Entry 9DRT (X-ray diffraction, 2.51 A resolution); this record covers chains A and B of the 6 polymer chains in the assembly.

Chain A:
Molecule: Phenylalanine--tRNA ligase alpha subunit
Organism: Mycobacterium tuberculosis H37Rv
Notes: EC 6.1.1.20
UniProt: P9WFU3 (SYFA_MYCTU); residues 1-341 here = UniProt positions 1-341
Amino-acid sequence (342 residues; numbered 0 to 341; the number before each row is that of its first residue; numbering starts at 0):
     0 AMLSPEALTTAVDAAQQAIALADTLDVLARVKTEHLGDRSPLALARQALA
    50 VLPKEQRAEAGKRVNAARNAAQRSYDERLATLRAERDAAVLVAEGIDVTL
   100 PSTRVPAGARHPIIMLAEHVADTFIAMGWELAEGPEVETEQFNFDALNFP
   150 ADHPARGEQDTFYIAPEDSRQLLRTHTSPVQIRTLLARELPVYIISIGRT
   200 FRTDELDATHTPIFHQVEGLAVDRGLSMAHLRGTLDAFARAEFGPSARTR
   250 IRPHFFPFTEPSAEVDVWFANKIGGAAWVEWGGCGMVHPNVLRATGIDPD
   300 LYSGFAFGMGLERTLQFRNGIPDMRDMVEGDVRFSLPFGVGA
Sequence notes: expression tag (0)
Swiss-Prot annotation at these positions:
  - binding site (Mg(2+)): Glu259
Ion coordination: Mg2+ site 1: Glu259 (shared with Glu476(B) of chain B); Mg2+ site 2: Glu263 (shared with Glu36(B) of chain B)
Ligand contacts: N-(2-anilinoethyl)methanesulfonamide (A1BA3): Phe148, Gln158, Thr174, His175, Ser177, Arg201, Gln215, Glu217, Phe255, Phe257, Thr258, Gly282, Cys283, Gly284, Ala305, Phe306, Gly307
What the authors report for this chain:
  - binding site for tRNA(Phe): Gln46
  - binding site for N-(2-anilinoethyl)methanesulfonamide: Glu217, Phe255, Phe257, Thr258, Ala305
  - binding site for N-(2-anilinoethyl)methanesulfonamide: Gln158, Arg201 (from molecular simulation)
  - conformationally variable residues (order/disorder transition): Phe268 to Ala276

Chain B:
Molecule: Phenylalanine--tRNA ligase beta subunit
Organism: Mycobacterium tuberculosis H37Rv
Notes: EC 6.1.1.20
UniProt: P9WFU1 (SYFB_MYCTU); residue numbers follow UniProt; this construct covers 1-831
Amino-acid sequence (835 residues; row label = number of the first residue in the row; numbers below 1 keep their minus sign (Gln-3 is residue -3)):
    -3 QSNAMRLPYSWLREVVAVGASGWDVTPGELEQTLLRIGHEVEEVIPLGPV
    47 DGPVTVGRVADIEELTGYKKPIRACAVDIGDRQYREIICGATNFAVGDLV
    97 VVALPGATLPGGFTISARKAYGRNSDGMICSAAELNLGADHSGILVLPPG
   147 AAEPGADGAGVLGLDDVVFHLAITPDRGYCMSVRGLARELACAYDLDFVD
   197 PASNSRVPPLPIEGPAWPLTVQPETGVRRFALRPVIGIDPAAVSPWWLQR
   247 RLLLCGIRATCPAVDVTNYVMLELGHPMHAHDRNRISGTLGVRFARSGET
   297 AVTLDGIERKLDTADVLIVDDAATAAIGGVMGAASTEVRADSTDVLLEAA
   347 IWDPAAVSRTQRRLHLPSEAARRYERTVDPAISVAALDRCARLLADIAGG
   397 EVSPTLTDWRGDPPCDDWSPPPIRMGVDVPDRIAGVAYPQGTTARRLAQI
   447 GAVVTHDGDTLTVTPPSWRPDLRQPADLVEEVLRLEGLEVIPSVLPPAPA
   497 GRGLTAGQQRRRTIGRSLALSGYVEILPTPFLPAGVFDLWGLEADDSRRM
   547 TTRVLNPLEADRPQLATTLLPALLEALVRNVSRGLVDVALFAIAQVVQPT
   597 EQTRGVGLIPVDRRPTDDEIAMLDASLPRQPQHVAAVLAGLREPRGPWGP
   647 GRPVEAADAFEAVRIIARASRVDVTLRPAQYLPWHPGRCAQVFVGESSVG
   697 HAGQLHPAVIERSGLPKGTCAVELNLDAIPCSAPLPAPRVSPYPAVFQDV
   747 SLVVAADIPAQAVADAVRAGAGDLLEDIALFDVFTGPQIGEHRKSLTFAL
   797 RFRAPDRTLTEDDASAARDAAVQSAAERVGAVLRG
Disordered / not traced: -3
Sequence notes: expression tag (-3 to 0)
Swiss-Prot annotation at these positions:
  - binding site (Mg(2+)): Asp467, Asp473, Glu476, Glu477
Ion coordination: Mg2+ site 1: Glu36 (shared with Glu263(A) of chain A); Mg2+ site 2: Glu476 (shared with Glu259(A) of chain A)
What the authors report for this chain:
  - binding site for tRNA(Phe): Val260, Asn264, His275, Ala276, Leu300, Val334, Ser364
  - catalytic residues: Thr263, Asn264, Ser364 (proposed by the authors, not directly observed)
  - conformationally variable residues (side-chain flip): Arg254
  - specificity-determining residues: Gly325, Glu344 (proposed by the authors, not directly observed)

Interface between chain A and chain B:
Pairs across the interface (186):
  Pro100(A) - Trp644(B)
  Thr102(A) - Trp644(B)
  Arg103(A) - Glu639(B)
  Arg103(A) - Pro640(B)
  Arg103(A) - Trp644(B)
  Pro105(A) - Gly518(B)
  Pro105(A) - Pro640(B)
  Ala106(A) - Ala515(B)
  Gly107(A) - Ala515(B)  hydrogen bond (backbone-backbone)
  Gly107(A) - Gly518(B)
  Gly107(A) - Tyr519(B)
  Ala108(A) - Ala515(B)
  Ala108(A) - Tyr519(B)  hydrogen bond (backbone-backbone)
  Ala108(A) - Val520(B)
  Ala108(A) - Glu521(B)  hydrogen bond (backbone-backbone)
  Arg109(A) - Gly511(B)
  Arg109(A) - Arg512(B)
  Arg109(A) - Ala515(B)
  Arg109(A) - Glu521(B)
  His110(A) - Glu521(B)  hydrogen bond (backbone-side chain)
  His110(A) - Leu523(B)
  Ile113(A) - Glu521(B)
  Ile113(A) - Leu523(B)  hydrophobic
  Glu117(A) - Arg508(B)  salt bridge
  Glu117(A) - Arg512(B)  salt bridge
  Ala120(A) - Arg508(B)
  Asp121(A) - Arg508(B)  salt bridge
  Ile124(A) - Gly499(B)
  Ile124(A) - Leu500(B)  hydrophobic
  Met126(A) - Ala494(B)
  Gly127(A) - Pro495(B)
  Gly127(A) - Gly497(B)  hydrogen bond (backbone-backbone)
  Trp128(A) - Ala494(B)
  Glu129(A) - Gly497(B)
  Glu129(A) - Arg498(B)  salt bridge
  Leu130(A) - Gln504(B)  hydrogen bond (backbone-side chain)
  Glu132(A) - Gln504(B)  hydrogen bond
  Glu132(A) - Arg507(B)  salt bridge
  Pro134(A) - Gln626(B)
  Glu135(A) - Gln591(B)  hydrogen bond
  Glu135(A) - Gln626(B)  hydrogen bond (backbone-side chain)
  Val136(A) - Leu561(B)  hydrophobic
  Val136(A) - Val593(B)  hydrophobic
  Val136(A) - Leu623(B)
  Val136(A) - Gln626(B)  hydrogen bond (backbone-side chain)
  Glu137(A) - Leu623(B)
  Thr138(A) - Leu619(B)
  Thr138(A) - Leu623(B)
  Gln140(A) - Leu604(B)
  Gln140(A) - Ile605(B)  hydrogen bond (side chain-backbone)
  Gln140(A) - Val607(B)
  Gln140(A) - Leu619(B)
  Phe141(A) - Leu619(B)  hydrophobic
  Asp144(A) - Leu604(B)
  Asp144(A) - Val607(B)
  Asp151(A) - Ala351(B)
  Asp151(A) - Ser354(B)
  Asp151(A) - Arg355(B)  salt bridge
  His152(A) - Pro171(B)
  His152(A) - Glu371(B)
  Pro153(A) - Glu371(B)
  Pro153(A) - Arg372(B)
  Ala154(A) - Pro171(B)  hydrophobic
  Asp159(A) - Asn552(B)
  Thr160(A) - Asn552(B)  hydrogen bond (backbone-side chain)
  Phe161(A) - Val550(B)  hydrophobic
  Phe161(A) - Asn552(B)
  Phe161(A) - Pro553(B)  hydrophobic
  Phe161(A) - Leu554(B)  hydrophobic
  Tyr162(A) - Val550(B)
  Tyr162(A) - Leu551(B)  hydrogen bond (backbone-backbone)
  Tyr162(A) - Asn552(B)  hydrogen bond (backbone-side chain)
  Ile163(A) - Thr548(B)
  Ile163(A) - Arg549(B)
  Ile163(A) - Thr599(B)
  Ala164(A) - Arg549(B)  hydrogen bond (backbone-backbone)
  Ala164(A) - Leu551(B)
  Ala164(A) - Thr599(B)  hydrogen bond (backbone-side chain)
  Pro165(A) - Thr599(B)
  Glu166(A) - Leu551(B)
  Ser168(A) - Thr599(B)
  Ser168(A) - Gly601(B)
  Arg169(A) - Val602(B)  hydrogen bond (side chain-backbone)
  Arg169(A) - Gly603(B)
  Arg169(A) - Leu604(B)
  Gln170(A) - Ser622(B)
  Gln170(A) - Pro624(B)
  Leu172(A) - Phe527(B)  hydrophobic
  Arg182(A) - Asp620(B)  salt bridge
  Arg182(A) - Leu623(B)
  Leu185(A) - Arg610(B)  hydrogen bond (backbone-side chain)
  Leu185(A) - Pro611(B)
  Leu185(A) - Ile616(B)  hydrophobic
  Arg187(A) - Arg498(B)
  Tyr192(A) - Pro492(B)  hydrophobic
  Tyr192(A) - Pro493(B)
  Tyr192(A) - Ala494(B)  hydrophobic
  Tyr192(A) - Pro495(B)
  Arg198(A) - Pro524(B)  hydrogen bond (side chain-backbone)
  Arg198(A) - Pro526(B)
  Arg198(A) - Ala590(B)
  Arg198(A) - Gln591(B)
  Phe200(A) - Pro526(B)  hydrophobic
  Thr202(A) - Leu554(B)
  Asp203(A) - Leu554(B)
  Glu204(A) - Leu554(B)
  Pro211(A) - Leu554(B)  hydrophobic
  Ile212(A) - Thr525(B)
  Ile212(A) - Pro526(B)
  His214(A) - Leu523(B)
  Ser226(A) - Arg428(B)
  Ser226(A) - Ile429(B)
  Met227(A) - Ile429(B)  hydrogen bond (backbone-backbone)
  Met227(A) - Ile487(B)  hydrophobic
  Ala228(A) - Ile487(B)
  Ala228(A) - Pro488(B)
  Ala228(A) - Ser489(B)
  Ala228(A) - Val490(B)  hydrogen bond (backbone-backbone)
  His229(A) - Val490(B)
  His229(A) - Pro492(B)
  Arg231(A) - Leu484(B)  hydrogen bond (side chain-backbone)
  Arg231(A) - Glu485(B)
  Arg231(A) - Ile487(B)
  Arg231(A) - Pro488(B)
  Arg231(A) - Ser489(B)  hydrogen bond (backbone-side chain)
  Gly232(A) - Ser489(B)
  Gly232(A) - Val490(B)
  Gly232(A) - Leu491(B)
  Thr233(A) - Pro492(B)
  Asp235(A) - Ser489(B)  hydrogen bond
  Ala236(A) - Leu491(B)  hydrophobic
  Ile250(A) - Leu484(B)  hydrophobic
  Arg251(A) - Leu31(B)
  Arg251(A) - Leu484(B)
  Pro252(A) - Leu31(B)
  Pro252(A) - Arg32(B)
  Pro252(A) - Ile33(B)
  Pro252(A) - Gly34(B)
  Pro252(A) - Arg480(B)
  Pro252(A) - Leu484(B)
  His253(A) - Glu476(B)
  Phe254(A) - Thr170(B)
  Phe254(A) - Pro171(B)  hydrophobic
  Phe254(A) - Asp172(B)
  Glu259(A) - Ala472(B)
  Glu259(A) - Asp473(B)
  Glu259(A) - Glu476(B)
  Pro260(A) - Glu476(B)
  Pro260(A) - Leu479(B)  hydrophobic
  Ser261(A) - Glu476(B)  hydrogen bond (backbone-side chain)
  Ala262(A) - Leu484(B)  hydrophobic
  Met285(A) - Ile429(B)  hydrophobic
  His287(A) - Gln470(B)
  Pro288(A) - Gln470(B)
  Asn289(A) - Gln470(B)  hydrogen bond
  Arg292(A) - Gln470(B)  hydrogen bond
  Arg292(A) - Arg609(B)
  Arg292(A) - Arg610(B)
  Ala293(A) - Val607(B)
  Ala293(A) - Arg609(B)
  Ala293(A) - Arg610(B)
  Ala293(A) - Pro611(B)
  Thr294(A) - Arg610(B)
  Gly295(A) - Arg610(B)
  Phe304(A) - Pro492(B)  hydrophobic
  Val327(A) - Leu523(B)
  Glu328(A) - Arg575(B)  salt bridge
  Gly329(A) - Ile522(B)
  Gly329(A) - Asn576(B)  hydrogen bond (backbone-side chain)
  Asp330(A) - Asn576(B)
  Asp330(A) - Arg579(B)
  Asp330(A) - Leu581(B)
  Val331(A) - Val520(B)  hydrophobic
  Val331(A) - Asn576(B)  hydrogen bond (backbone-side chain)
  Val331(A) - Leu581(B)  hydrophobic
  Val331(A) - Val584(B)  hydrophobic
  Val331(A) - Leu586(B)  hydrophobic
  Arg332(A) - Arg579(B)
  Arg332(A) - Leu581(B)
  Ser334(A) - Val520(B)
  Ser334(A) - Glu521(B)
  Val339(A) - Ala515(B)
  Val339(A) - Leu516(B)  hydrophobic
  Gly340(A) - Arg512(B)
  Ala341(A) - Arg512(B)
  Ala341(A) - Leu516(B)
Other interface residues (no listed pair), chain A (108 interface residues in all): Ser101, Val104, Ile112, Ala131, Gly133, Ala145, Gly156, Pro190, Asp222, Leu225, Arg249, Glu263, Glu311, Met326, Leu335
Other interface residues (no listed pair), chain B (103 interface residues in all): Gln28, Glu36, Arg358, Ala430, Gly431, Val475, Thr501, Ser517, Ala572, Phe587, Arg600, Asp608, Gln628, Pro643

Overview:
The interface between chain A and chain B involves 108 residues on one side and 103 on the other, with 29
hydrogen bonds and 8 salt bridges. Polar contacts include Glu117(A)-Arg508(B), Glu117(A)-Arg512(B) and
Asp121(A)-Arg508(B). The paper reports catalytic residues Thr263(B), Asn264(B) and Ser364(B); a binding site
for tRNA(Phe) at Gln46(A) and Val260(B) among others.
Here chain A is Phenylalanine--tRNA ligase alpha subunit and chain B is Phenylalanine--tRNA ligase beta
subunit, both from Mycobacterium tuberculosis H37Rv. Entry 9DRT (Crystal structure of the complex of M.
tuberculosis PheRS with cognate precursor tRNA and fragment DDD00805735) was determined by X-ray diffraction
together with 9DSX, 9DTF, 9DRS and 9DRV from the same study.
